6ZY3 - chains I and H of the 12 polymer chains in the assembly; structure by electron microscopy, 3.30 A resolution.

== Chain I ==
Molecule: YrbD protein
Source organism: Escherichia coli B185
Reference sequence: D6IEA5 (D6IEA5_ECOLX); residue numbers follow UniProt; this construct covers 1-183
Amino-acid sequence (183 residues; numbered 1 to 183; the number before each row is that of its first residue):
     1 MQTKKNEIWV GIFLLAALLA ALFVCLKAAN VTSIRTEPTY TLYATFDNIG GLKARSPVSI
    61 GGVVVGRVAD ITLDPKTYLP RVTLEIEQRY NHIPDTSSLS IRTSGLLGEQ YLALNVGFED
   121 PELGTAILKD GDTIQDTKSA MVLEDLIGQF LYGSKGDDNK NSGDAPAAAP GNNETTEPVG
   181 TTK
Not modelled in the structure: 1, 30-37, 120-127, 153-183
Reported in the primary citation:
  - mutagenesis - L143E, I147E, Y152E: decreased growth in response to chlorpromazine
  - mutagenesis - I147E: decreased stability in response to SDS
  - mutagenesis - F150E: unchanged growth in response to cellular survivability

== Chain H ==
Molecule: Uncharacterized protein
Source organism: Escherichia coli 2.3916
Reference sequence: I2X585 (I2X585_ECOLX); residue numbers follow UniProt; this construct covers 1-260
Amino-acid sequence (260 residues; numbered 1 to 260; the number before each row is that of its first residue):
     1 MLLNALASLG HKGIKTLRTF GRAGLMLFNA LVGKPEFRKH APLLVRQLYN VGVLSMLIIV
    61 VSGVFIGMVL GLQGYLVLTT YSAETSLGML VALSLLRELG PVVAALLFAG RAGSALTAEI
   121 GLMRATEQLS SMEMMAVDPL RRVISPRFWA GVISLPLLTV IFVAVGIWGG SLVGVSWKGI
   181 DSGFFWSAMQ NAVDWRMDLV NCLIKSVVFA ITVTWISLFN GYDAIPTSAG ISRATTRTVV
   241 HSSLAVLGLD FVLTALMFGN
Not modelled in the structure: 1, 260
Reported in the primary citation:
  - binding site for the ligand PEE: Leu70, Val77, Tyr81, Met89, Leu93, Glu98, Leu99
  - mutagenesis - E98R: decreased growth in response to chlorpromazine

== How chain I and chain H interact ==
Contacting residue pairs (7; chain I residue first):
  Ala29(I) - Trp177(H)  hydrophobic
  Lys53(I) - Gly179(H)
  Arg55(I) - Lys178(H)
  Leu107(I) - Thr80(H)
  Leu107(I) - Tyr81(H)
  Leu107(I) - Ser82(H)  hydrogen bond (backbone-backbone)
  Gly108(I) - Ser82(H)

== Overview ==
5 residues of chain I and 6 residues of chain H are in contact; the contacts include 1 hydrogen bond. The
hydrogen-bonded pair Leu107(I)-Ser82(H) is a backbone contact. The paper reports a binding site for the ligand
PEE at Leu70(H), Val77(H) and Tyr81(H) among others; L143E, I147E and Y152E of chain I reduce growth in
response to chlorpromazine; 5 substitutions were tested in all.
Here chain I is YrbD protein (Escherichia coli B185) and chain H is Uncharacterized protein (Escherichia coli
2.3916). Entry 6ZY3 (Cryo-EM structure of MlaFEDB in complex with phospholipid) was determined by electron
microscopy (same publication as 6ZY2, 6ZY4 and 6ZY9).
